Entry 3N33 (X-ray diffraction, 1.80 A resolution); this record covers chains A and C of the 4 polymer chains in the assembly.

Chain A (and C):
Name: Beta-peptidyl aminopeptidase
From: Sphingosinicella xenopeptidilytica
Notes: chain C of this document is another copy of the same molecule, construct and numbering; everything in this record applies to it too
UniProtKB: Q52VH2 (Q52VH2_9SPHN); residues 1-373 here correspond to UniProt positions 30-402 (UniProt number = residue number + 29)
Amino-acid sequence (373 residues; each row starts with the number of its first residue):
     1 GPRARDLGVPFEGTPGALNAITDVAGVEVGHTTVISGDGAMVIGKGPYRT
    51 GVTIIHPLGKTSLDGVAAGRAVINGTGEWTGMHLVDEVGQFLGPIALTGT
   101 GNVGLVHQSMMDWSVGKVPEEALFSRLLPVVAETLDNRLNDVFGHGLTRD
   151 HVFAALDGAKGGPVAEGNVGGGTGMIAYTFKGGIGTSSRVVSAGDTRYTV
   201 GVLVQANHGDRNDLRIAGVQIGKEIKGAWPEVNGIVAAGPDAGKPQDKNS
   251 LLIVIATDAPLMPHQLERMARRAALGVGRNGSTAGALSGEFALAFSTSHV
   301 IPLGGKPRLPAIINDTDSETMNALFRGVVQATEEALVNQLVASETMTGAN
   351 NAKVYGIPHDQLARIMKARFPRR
Unresolved in the structure: 246-249, 372-373
Ligand contacts:
  - 4-(2-aminoethyl)benzenesulfonyl fluoride (AES), molecule 1: Met-41, Ile-43, Leu-135, Asn-137, Val-142, Phe-143
  - 4-(2-aminoethyl)benzenesulfonyl fluoride (AES), molecule 2: Thr-76, Gly-77, Thr-100, Glu-133, Leu-135, Ser-250, Leu-287, Gly-289
  - 4-(2-aminoethyl)benzenesulfonyl fluoride (AES), molecule 3: Leu-84, Leu-92, Phe-124, Ser-125, Leu-127, Leu-128
  - 4-(2-aminoethyl)benzenesulfonyl fluoride (AES), molecule 4: Glu-120, Leu-123, Phe-124, Leu-127
UniProt features mapped onto this chain:
  - active site: Ser-250 (Nucleophile), Ser-288 (Proton donor/acceptor), Glu-290 (Proton donor/acceptor)
Reported in the primary citation:
  - binding site for 4-(2-aminoethyl)benzenesulfonyl fluoride: Glu-133
  - catalytic residues: Glu-133, Leu-135, Asn-207, Ser-288, Glu-290 (proposed by the authors, not directly observed)
  - mutagenesis - K248A, N249A: unchanged catalytic activity
  - mutagenesis - E133A, S250A: abolished catalytic activity
  - mutagenesis - S288A, E290A: decreased catalytic activity

Chain A / chain C interface:
Contacting residue pairs - 31 pairs, chain A then chain C:
  Glu-87(A) with His-264(C); Arg-268(C), salt bridge; Arg-271(C), salt bridge
  Val-88(A) with His-264(C), hydrogen bond (backbone-side chain); Arg-268(C); Asp-315(C)
  Gln-90(A) with Asn-314(C), hydrogen bond
  Met-262(A) with Met-262(C), hydrophobic; His-299(C)
  Pro-263(A) with His-264(C)
  His-264(A) with Val-88(C), hydrogen bond (side chain-backbone); Pro-263(C)
  Arg-268(A) with Glu-87(C), salt bridge; Val-88(C)
  Arg-271(A) with Glu-87(C), salt bridge
  Ile-301(A) with Asn-314(C)
  Pro-302(A) with Asn-314(C)
  Gly-305(A) with Asn-314(C), hydrogen bond (backbone-side chain)
  Lys-306(A) with Ile-312(C)
  Pro-307(A) with Ile-312(C); Ile-313(C); Asn-314(C)
  Ile-312(A) with Lys-306(C); Pro-307(C); Leu-309(C), hydrophobic
  Ile-313(A) with Pro-307(C)
  Asn-314(A) with Gln-90(C), hydrogen bond; Ile-301(C); Gly-305(C), hydrogen bond (side chain-backbone); Pro-307(C)
  Asp-315(A) with Val-88(C)
Interface residues without a listed pair, chain A (22 interface residues in all): Gly-89, His-299, Gly-304, Leu-309, Thr-316
Interface residues without a listed pair, chain C (22 interface residues in all): Gly-89, Pro-302, Gly-304, Thr-316

In short:
Chain A and chain C each contribute 22 residues to their interface; the contacts include 6 hydrogen bonds and
4 salt bridges. Among the polar pairs are Glu-87(A)/Arg-268(C), Glu-87(A)/Arg-271(C) and Val-88(A)/His-264(C).
The paper reports catalytic residues Glu-133(A), Leu-135(A) and Asn-207(A) among others; E133A and S250A of
chain A abolish catalytic activity; 6 substitutions were tested in all.
Chain A and chain C are both Beta-peptidyl aminopeptidase (Sphingosinicella xenopeptidilytica); the structure,
Crystal structure of the N-terminal beta-aminopeptidase BapA in complex with pefabloc SC (AEBSF), was
determined by X-ray diffraction (same publication as 3N2W and 3N5I).
